6UXW - chains X and b of the 28 polymer chains in the assembly; structure by electron microscopy, 8.96 A resolution (very low resolution: no residue pairs are listed; an interface is given only as per-side residue counts).

# Chain X
Protein: Histone H2A type 1
Source organism: Xenopus laevis
Reference sequence: P06897 (H2A1_XENLA); residues 1-129 here correspond to UniProt positions 2-130 (UniProt number = residue number + 1)
Amino-acid sequence (129 residues; numbered 1 to 129; the number before each row is that of its first residue):
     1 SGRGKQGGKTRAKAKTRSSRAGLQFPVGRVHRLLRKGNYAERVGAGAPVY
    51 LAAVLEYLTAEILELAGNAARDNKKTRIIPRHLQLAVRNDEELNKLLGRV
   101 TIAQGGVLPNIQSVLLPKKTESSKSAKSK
Not modelled in the structure: 1-11, 119-129
Sequence notes: conflict Arg99 (Gly100 in P06897), Ser123 (Ala124 in P06897)
UniProt features mapped onto this chain:
  - modified residue: Ser1 (N-acetylserine), Lys5 (N6-(2-hydroxyisobutyryl)lysine), Lys9 (N6-(2-hydroxyisobutyryl)lysine), Lys36 (N6-(2-hydroxyisobutyryl)lysine), Lys74 (N6-(2-hydroxyisobutyryl)lysine), Lys75 (N6-(2-hydroxyisobutyryl)lysine), Lys95 (N6-(2-hydroxyisobutyryl)lysine), Gln104 (N5-methylglutamine), Lys118 (N6-(2-hydroxyisobutyryl)lysine)
  - cross-link (Glycyl lysine isopeptide (Lys-Gly)): Lys13 (interchain with G-Cter in ubiquitin), Lys15 (interchain with G-Cter in ubiquitin), Lys119 (interchain with G-Cter in ubiquitin)

# Chain b
Molecule: 601 sequence top strand
Sequence (200 nucleotides; numbered -44 to 155; the number before each row is that of its first residue; numbers below 1 keep their minus sign (DA-44 is residue -44)):
   -44 ACCTCCCACTATTTTATGCGCCGGTATTGAACCACGCTTATGCCCAGCAT
     6 CGTTAATCGATGTATATATCTGACACGTGCCTGGAGACTAGGGAGTAATC
    56 CCCTTGGCGGTTAAAACGCGGGGGACAGCGCGTACGTGCGTTTAAGCGGT
   106 GCTAGAGCTGTCTACGACCAATTGAGCGGCCTCGGCACCGGGATTCTGAT
Not modelled in the structure: -44 to 0

# Chain X / chain b interface
At this resolution (9 A) residue pairs are not listed: 9 residues of chain X and 9 of chain b lie at the interface.

# In short
The chain X/chain b interface involves 9 residues from each chain.
Here chain X is Histone H2A type 1 (Xenopus laevis) and chain b is 601 sequence top strand. Entry 6UXW
(SWI/SNF nucleosome complex with ADP-BeFx) was determined by electron microscopy, deposited together with
6UXV.
